8R7R - chains B and L of the 12 polymer chains in the assembly; structure by electron microscopy, 2.97 A resolution.

[Chain B (and L)]
Protein: Gap junction delta-2 protein
Source organism: Homo sapiens
Notes: chain L of this document is another copy of the same molecule, construct and numbering; everything in this record applies to it too
UniProt: Q9UKL4 (CXD2_HUMAN); residue numbers follow UniProt; this construct covers 1-321
Chain sequence (330 residues; row label = number of the first residue in the row):
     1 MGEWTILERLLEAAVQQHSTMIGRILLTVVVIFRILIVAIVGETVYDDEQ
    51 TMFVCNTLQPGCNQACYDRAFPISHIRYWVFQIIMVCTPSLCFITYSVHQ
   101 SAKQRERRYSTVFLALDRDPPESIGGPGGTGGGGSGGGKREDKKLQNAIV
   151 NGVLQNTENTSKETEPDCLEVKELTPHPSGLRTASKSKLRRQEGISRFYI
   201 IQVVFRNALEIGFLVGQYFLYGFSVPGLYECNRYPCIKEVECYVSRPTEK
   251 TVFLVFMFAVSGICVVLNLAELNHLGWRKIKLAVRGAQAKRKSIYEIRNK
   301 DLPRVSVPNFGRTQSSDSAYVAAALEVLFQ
Not modelled in the structure: 1-18, 103-193, 283-330
Disulfide bonds: Cys55-Cys242, Cys62-Cys236, Cys66-Cys231
Differences from the reference sequence: expression tag (322-330)
Ligand contacts: Quinidine (QDN): Val38, Ala39, Glu43, Ile76, Val80
What the authors report for this chain:
  - binding site for Quinidine: Glu43

[Chain B / chain L interface]
Residue-residue contacts (14; chain B residue first):
  Asn56(B) with Thr57(L), hydrogen bond; Leu58(L), hydrogen bond (side chain-backbone); Gln59(L)
  Thr57(B) with Asn56(L), hydrogen bond; Leu58(L)
  Leu58(B) with Asn56(L), hydrogen bond (backbone-side chain); Thr57(L)
  Gln59(B) with Asn56(L)
  Glu230(B) with Lys238(L), salt bridge
  Lys238(B) with Glu230(L), salt bridge; Glu239(L); Glu241(L), salt bridge
  Glu239(B) with Lys238(L)
  Glu241(B) with Lys238(L), salt bridge
Also at the interface, not in a pair above, chain B (10 interface residues in all): Cys55, Ile237
Also at the interface, not in a pair above, chain L (10 interface residues in all): Cys55, Ile237

[Summary]
Chain B and chain L each contribute 10 residues to their interface; the contacts include 4 hydrogen bonds and
4 salt bridges. Polar contacts include Glu230(B)-Lys238(L), Lys238(B)-Glu241(L) and Asn56(B)-Thr57(L). Chain B
binds Quinidine. From the paper: a binding site for Quinidine at Glu43(B).
Both chains are Gap junction delta-2 protein (Homo sapiens). Entry 8R7R (human connexin36 gap junction channel
in complex with quinidine) was determined by electron microscopy (same publication as 8QOJ, 8R7P and 8R7Q).
